Entry 3F64 (X-ray diffraction, 1.95 A resolution); this record covers chain A.

# Chain A
Name: F17a-G
From: Escherichia coli
Notes: fragment: Carbohydrate-binding domain
Reference sequence: Q99003 (Q99003_ECOLX); residues 1-177 here correspond to UniProt positions 23-199 (UniProt number = residue number + 22)
Sequence (177 residues; row label = number of the first residue in the row):
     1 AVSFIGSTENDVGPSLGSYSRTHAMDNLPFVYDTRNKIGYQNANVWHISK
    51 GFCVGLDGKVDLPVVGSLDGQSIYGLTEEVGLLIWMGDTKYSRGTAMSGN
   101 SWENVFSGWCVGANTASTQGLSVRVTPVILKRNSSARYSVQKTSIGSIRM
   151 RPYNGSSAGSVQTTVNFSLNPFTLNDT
Unresolved in the structure: 22-28, 176-177
Disulfide bonds: Cys-53/Cys-110
Small-molecule neighbours: LEC (4-nitrophenyl 2-acetamido-2-deoxy-beta-D-glucopyranoside): Ala-43, Asn-44, Asp-88, Thr-89, Phe-106, Trp-109, Ser-117, Thr-118, Gln-119, Gly-120

# Overview
Chain A binds compound LEC.
Chain A is F17a-G (Escherichia coli); the structure, F17a-G lectin domain with bound
GlcNAc(beta1-O)paranitrophenyl ligand, was determined by X-ray diffraction, deposited together with 4K0O, 3FFO
and 3F6J.
